PDB entry 5XY4 | X-ray diffraction, 1.80 A resolution | chains A and B of the 4 polymer chains in the assembly

Chain A (and B):
Molecule: Catalase
Source organism: Mycothermus thermophilus
Notes: EC 1.11.1.6; chain B of this document is another copy of the same molecule, construct and numbering; everything in this record applies to it too
UniProt: M4GGR7 (M4GGR7_9PEZI); residues 21-698 here correspond to UniProt positions 22-699 (UniProt number = residue number + 1)
Amino-acid sequence (678 residues; each row starts with the number of its first residue):
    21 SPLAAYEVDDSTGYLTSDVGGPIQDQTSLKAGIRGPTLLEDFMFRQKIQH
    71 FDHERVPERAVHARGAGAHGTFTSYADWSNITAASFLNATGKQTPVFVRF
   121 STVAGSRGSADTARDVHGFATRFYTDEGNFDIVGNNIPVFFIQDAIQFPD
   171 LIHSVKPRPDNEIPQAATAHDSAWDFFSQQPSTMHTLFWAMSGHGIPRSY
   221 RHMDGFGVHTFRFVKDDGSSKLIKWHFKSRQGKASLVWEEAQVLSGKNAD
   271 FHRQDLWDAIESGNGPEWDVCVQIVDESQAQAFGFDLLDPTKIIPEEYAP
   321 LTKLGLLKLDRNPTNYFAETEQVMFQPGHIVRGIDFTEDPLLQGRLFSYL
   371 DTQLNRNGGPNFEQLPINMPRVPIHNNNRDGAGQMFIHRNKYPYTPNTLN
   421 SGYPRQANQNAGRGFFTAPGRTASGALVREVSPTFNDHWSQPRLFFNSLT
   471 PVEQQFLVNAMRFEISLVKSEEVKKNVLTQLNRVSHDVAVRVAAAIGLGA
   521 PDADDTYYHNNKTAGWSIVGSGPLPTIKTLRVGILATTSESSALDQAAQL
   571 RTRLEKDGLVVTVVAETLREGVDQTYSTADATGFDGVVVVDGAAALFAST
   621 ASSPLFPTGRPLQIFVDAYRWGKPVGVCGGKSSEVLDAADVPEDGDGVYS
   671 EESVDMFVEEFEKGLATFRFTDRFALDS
Sequence notes: engineered mutation Trp536 (Val537 in M4GGR7)
Ion coordination: cis-heme d hydroxychlorin gamma-spirolactone Fe near Tyr369 (its only coordinating residue here)
Ligand contacts:
  - cis-heme d hydroxychlorin gamma-spirolactone (HDD), molecule 1: Ile68, Phe71, Asp72
  - cis-heme d hydroxychlorin gamma-spirolactone (HDD), molecule 2: Arg79, Ala80, Val81, His82, Arg119, Ser121, Gly138, Phe139, Ala140, Val153, Gly154, Asn155, Phe160, Ala165, Phe168, Val228, His229, Val343, Phe345, Leu361, Gly364, Arg365, Ser368, Tyr369, Thr372, Gln373, Arg376
Reported in the primary citation:
  - conformationally variable residues (side-chain flip): His246
  - mutagenesis - P158W, Q293W: decreased expression
  - mutagenesis - H246W, I314F, L321A: decreased catalytic activity on catechol
  - mutagenesis - H246W, I313F, I314F, E316F, E316H, L321A: unchanged catalytic activity on catalase

Interface between chain A and chain B:
Residue-residue contacts - 75 pairs, chain A then chain B:
  Ala51(A) - Ala51(B)  hydrophobic
  Pro56(A) - Leu58(B)  hydrophobic
  Thr57(A) - Leu58(B)
  Thr57(A) - Leu59(B)  hydrogen bond (backbone-backbone)
  Leu58(A) - Pro56(B)  hydrophobic
  Leu58(A) - Thr57(B)
  Leu59(A) - Thr57(B)  hydrogen bond (backbone-backbone)
  Leu59(A) - Leu59(B)
  Leu59(A) - Phe64(B)  hydrophobic
  Phe64(A) - Leu59(B)  hydrophobic
  Asp170(A) - Tyr414(B)
  Asp170(A) - Thr415(B)  hydrogen bond (side chain-backbone)
  His173(A) - Asn397(B)
  His173(A) - Pro413(B)  hydrogen bond (side chain-backbone)
  Ser174(A) - Tyr414(B)
  Arg178(A) - Lys411(B)
  Arg178(A) - Tyr412(B)
  Pro179(A) - Lys411(B)
  Pro179(A) - Pro413(B)
  Asp180(A) - Lys411(B)
  Asp191(A) - Leu419(B)
  Ser192(A) - Tyr414(B)
  Asp195(A) - Tyr414(B)  hydrogen bond
  Asp195(A) - Asn417(B)
  Asp195(A) - Thr418(B)  hydrogen bond
  Asp195(A) - Leu419(B)  hydrogen bond (side chain-backbone)
  Phe196(A) - Thr415(B)
  Phe196(A) - Pro416(B)
  Gln199(A) - Pro416(B)
  Gln199(A) - Thr418(B)
  Gln200(A) - Pro416(B)
  Phe367(A) - Phe367(B)  hydrophobic
  Asp371(A) - Leu374(B)
  Leu374(A) - Asp371(B)
  Asn397(A) - His173(B)
  Lys411(A) - Arg178(B)
  Lys411(A) - Pro179(B)
  Lys411(A) - Asp180(B)
  Tyr412(A) - Arg178(B)
  Pro413(A) - His173(B)  hydrogen bond (backbone-side chain)
  Pro413(A) - Pro179(B)
  Tyr414(A) - Asp170(B)
  Tyr414(A) - Ser174(B)
  Tyr414(A) - Ser192(B)
  Tyr414(A) - Asp195(B)  hydrogen bond
  Thr415(A) - Asp170(B)  hydrogen bond (backbone-side chain)
  Thr415(A) - Phe196(B)
  Pro416(A) - Phe196(B)
  Pro416(A) - Gln199(B)
  Pro416(A) - Gln200(B)
  Asn417(A) - Asp195(B)
  Thr418(A) - Asp195(B)  hydrogen bond
  Thr418(A) - Gln199(B)
  Thr418(A) - Val493(B)
  Leu419(A) - Asp191(B)
  Leu419(A) - Asp195(B)  hydrogen bond (backbone-side chain)
  Leu419(A) - Val493(B)  hydrophobic
  Thr437(A) - Arg449(B)  hydrogen bond
  Arg441(A) - Ala446(B)
  Arg441(A) - Leu447(B)  hydrogen bond (backbone-backbone)
  Thr442(A) - Gly445(B)
  Thr442(A) - Leu447(B)
  Ala443(A) - Ser444(B)
  Ala443(A) - Gly445(B)  hydrogen bond (backbone-backbone)
  Ala443(A) - Leu447(B)
  Ser444(A) - Ala443(B)
  Ser444(A) - Ser444(B)
  Gly445(A) - Thr442(B)
  Gly445(A) - Ala443(B)  hydrogen bond (backbone-backbone)
  Ala446(A) - Arg441(B)
  Leu447(A) - Arg441(B)  hydrogen bond (backbone-backbone)
  Leu447(A) - Thr442(B)
  Leu447(A) - Ala443(B)
  Arg449(A) - Thr437(B)  hydrogen bond
  Val493(A) - Leu419(B)  hydrophobic
Other interface residues (no listed pair), chain A (47 interface residues in all): Glu60, Arg65, Glu358, Arg399, Ser490, Asn496
Other interface residues (no listed pair), chain B (47 interface residues in all): Glu60, Arg65, Glu358, Arg399, Ser490, Asn496

In short:
The chain A/chain B interface involves 47 residues from each chain; the contacts include 18 hydrogen bonds.
Polar pairs include Asp170(A)-Thr415(B), His173(A)-Pro413(B) and Asp195(A)-Tyr414(B). Ligands of chain A:
cis-heme d hydroxychlorin gamma-spirolactone. From the paper: H246W, I314F and L321A of chain A reduce
catalytic activity on catechol; conformational variability at His246(A); 8 substitutions were tested in all.
Both chains are Catalase (Mycothermus thermophilus). Entry 5XY4 (CATPO mutant - V536W) was determined by X-ray
diffraction, deposited together with 5ZZ1, 5Y17 and 5XVZ.
